Entry 6XN3 (electron microscopy, 3.00 A resolution); this record covers chains I and T of the 12 polymer chains in the assembly.

[Chain I]
Name: CRISPR-associated protein Csm3
Organism: Lactococcus lactis subsp. lactis
UniProtKB: L0CEA3 (L0CEA3_LACLL); numbering as in UniProt (aligned over 1-214)
Amino-acid sequence (214 residues; row label = number of the first residue in the row):
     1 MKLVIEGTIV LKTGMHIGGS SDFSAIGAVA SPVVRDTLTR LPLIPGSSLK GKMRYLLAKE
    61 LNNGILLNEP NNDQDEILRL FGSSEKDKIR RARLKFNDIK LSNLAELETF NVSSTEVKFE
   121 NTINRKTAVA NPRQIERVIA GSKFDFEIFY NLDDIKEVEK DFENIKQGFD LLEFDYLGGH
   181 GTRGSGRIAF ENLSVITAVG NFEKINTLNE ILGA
Differences from the reference sequence: conflict Ala-30 (Asp in L0CEA3)

[Chain T]
Molecule: target RNA
Organism: Lactococcus lactis subsp. lactis
Sequence (34 nucleotides; numbered 5 to 38; the number before each row is that of its first residue):
     5 AGGAGUUGAA GCUUGGUUCA AAGAACGUAU CAAG

[How chain I and chain T interact]
Residue-residue contacts (14):
  Ile-26(I) / U11(T)  hydrogen bond to the sugar
  Ile-26(I) / G12(T)  phosphate contact
  Ser-84(I) / G20(T)  hydrogen bond to the base
  Thr-122(I) / G12(T)  base contact
  Val-129(I) / U10(T)  sugar contact
  Ala-130(I) / G9(T)  base contact
  Ala-130(I) / U10(T)  hydrogen bond to the sugar
  Asn-131(I) / U10(T)  sugar contact
  Asn-131(I) / G12(T)  hydrogen bond to the base
  Asn-131(I) / A13(T)  sugar contact
  Pro-132(I) / U10(T)  base contact
  Pro-132(I) / U11(T)  base contact
  Pro-132(I) / G12(T)  sugar contact
  Arg-133(I) / G12(T)  base contact
Other interface residues (no listed pair), chain I (13 interface residues in all): Ala-25, Gly-27, Ala-28, Ala-30, Lys-86
Other interface residues (no listed pair), chain T (7 interface residues in all): U22

[Overview]
13 residues of chain I face 7 of chain T across their interface, with 4 hydrogen bonds. Among the polar pairs
are Ser-84(I)/G20(T), Asn-131(I)/G12(T) and Ile-26(I)/U11(T).
Here chain I is CRISPR-associated protein Csm3 and chain T is target RNA, both from Lactococcus lactis subsp.
lactis. Entry 6XN3 (Structure of the Lactococcus lactis Csm CTR_4:3 CRISPR-Cas Complex) was determined by
electron microscopy, deposited together with 6XN4, 6XN5 and 6XN7.
